PDB entry 3CN0 | X-ray diffraction, 1.52 A resolution | chains A and B

[Chain A (and B)]
Protein: Transthyretin
From: Homo sapiens
Notes: chain B of this document is another copy of the same molecule, construct and numbering; everything in this record applies to it too
Reference sequence: P02766 (TTHY_HUMAN); residues 1-127 here correspond to UniProt positions 21-147 (UniProt number = residue number + 20)
Chain sequence (127 residues; row label = number of the first residue in the row):
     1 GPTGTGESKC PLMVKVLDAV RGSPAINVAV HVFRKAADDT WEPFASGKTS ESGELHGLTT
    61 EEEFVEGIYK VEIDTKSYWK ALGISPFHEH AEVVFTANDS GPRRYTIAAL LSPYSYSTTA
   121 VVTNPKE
Not modelled in the structure: 1-10, 126-127 (chain B: 1-10, 125-127)
Residues lining bound ligands: 3,5-Dimethyl-4-hydroxystilbene (LJ1; 2,6-dimethyl-4-[(E)-2-phenylethenyl]phenol): Lys-15, Leu-17, Ala-108, Ala-109, Leu-110, Ser-117, Thr-118, Thr-119
Swiss-Prot annotation at these positions:
  - binding site (L-thyroxine): Lys-15, Glu-54, Ser-117
  - modified residue: Cys-10 (Sulfocysteine), Glu-42 (4-carboxyglutamate), Ser-52 (Phosphoserine)
  - glycosylation: Asn-98 (N-linked (GlcNAc...) asparagine)
From the paper describing this entry:
  - binding site for 3,5-Dimethyl-4-hydroxystilbene: Ser-117 (citing earlier work)

[Interface between chain A and chain B]
Contacting residue pairs (39):
  Phe-87(A) / Phe-95(B)  hydrophobic
  Phe-87(A) / Thr-96(B)
  Phe-87(A) / Tyr-105(B)  hydrophobic
  Phe-87(A) / Ile-107(B)  hydrophobic
  Phe-87(A) / Ala-120(B)  hydrophobic
  Phe-87(A) / Val-122(B)  hydrophobic
  His-88(A) / Val-93(B)
  His-88(A) / Val-94(B)
  Glu-89(A) / Val-94(B)  hydrogen bond (backbone-backbone)
  Glu-89(A) / Thr-96(B)  hydrogen bond
  His-90(A) / Val-94(B)
  Glu-92(A) / Glu-92(B)
  Glu-92(A) / Val-94(B)
  Glu-92(A) / Tyr-116(B)  hydrogen bond (backbone-side chain)
  Val-93(A) / His-88(B)
  Val-94(A) / His-88(B)
  Val-94(A) / Glu-89(B)  hydrogen bond (backbone-backbone)
  Val-94(A) / His-90(B)
  Val-94(A) / Glu-92(B)
  Phe-95(A) / Phe-87(B)  hydrophobic
  Thr-96(A) / Glu-89(B)  hydrogen bond
  Tyr-105(A) / Phe-87(B)  hydrophobic
  Ile-107(A) / Phe-87(B)  hydrophobic
  Tyr-114(A) / Thr-119(B)  hydrogen bond (backbone-side chain)
  Tyr-114(A) / Ala-120(B)  hydrogen bond (backbone-backbone)
  Ser-115(A) / Thr-118(B)  hydrogen bond (side chain-backbone)
  Ser-115(A) / Thr-119(B)
  Tyr-116(A) / Glu-92(B)  hydrogen bond (side chain-backbone)
  Tyr-116(A) / Ser-117(B)
  Tyr-116(A) / Thr-118(B)  hydrogen bond (backbone-backbone)
  Ser-117(A) / Tyr-116(B)
  Ser-117(A) / Ser-117(B)
  Thr-118(A) / Ser-115(B)  hydrogen bond (backbone-side chain)
  Thr-118(A) / Tyr-116(B)  hydrogen bond (backbone-backbone)
  Thr-119(A) / Tyr-114(B)  hydrogen bond (side chain-backbone)
  Thr-119(A) / Ser-115(B)
  Ala-120(A) / Phe-87(B)  hydrophobic
  Ala-120(A) / Tyr-114(B)  hydrogen bond (backbone-backbone)
  Val-122(A) / Phe-87(B)  hydrophobic
Also at the interface, not in a pair above, chain A (21 interface residues in all): Ile-68, Lys-76
Also at the interface, not in a pair above, chain B (22 interface residues in all): Ile-68, Lys-70, Lys-76

[Summary]
21 residues of chain A face 22 of chain B across their interface, with 14 hydrogen bonds. Polar contacts
include Glu-89(A)/Thr-96(B), Glu-92(A)/Tyr-116(B) and Tyr-114(A)/Thr-119(B). Chain A binds
3,5-Dimethyl-4-hydroxystilbene. UniProt lists 3 L-thyroxine-binding residues on chain A. The paper reports a
binding site for 3,5-Dimethyl-4-hydroxystilbene at Ser-117(A).
Both chains are Transthyretin (Homo sapiens). Entry 3CN0 (Human transthyretin (TTR) in complex with
3,5-Dimethyl-4-hydroxystilbene) was determined by X-ray diffraction, deposited together with 3CN1, 3CN2, 3CN3
and 3CN4.
